Entry 7BSX (X-ray diffraction, 2.00 A resolution); this record covers chains A and E.

[Chain A (and E)]
Protein: Short chain dehydrogenase
From: Streptomyces lusitanus
Notes: chain E of this document is another copy of the same molecule, construct and numbering; everything in this record applies to it too
Reference sequence: S4TKM8 (S4TKM8_9ACTN); residues 1-311 here = UniProt positions 1-311
Chain sequence (331 residues; row label = number of the first residue in the row; numbers below 1 keep their minus sign (Met-19 is residue -19)):
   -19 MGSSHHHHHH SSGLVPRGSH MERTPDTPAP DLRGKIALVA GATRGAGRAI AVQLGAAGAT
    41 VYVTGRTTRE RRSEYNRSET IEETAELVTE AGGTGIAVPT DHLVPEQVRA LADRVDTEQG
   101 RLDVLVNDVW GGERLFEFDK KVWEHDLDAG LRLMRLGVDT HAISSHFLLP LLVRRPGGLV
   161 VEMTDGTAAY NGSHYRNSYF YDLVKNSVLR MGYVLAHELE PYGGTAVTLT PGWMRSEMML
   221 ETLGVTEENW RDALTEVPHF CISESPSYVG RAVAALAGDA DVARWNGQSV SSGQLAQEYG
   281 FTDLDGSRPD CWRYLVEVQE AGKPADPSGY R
Disordered / not traced: -19 to 6 (chain E: -19 to 8)
Sequence notes: expression tag (-19 to 0)
Small-molecule neighbours: NADP (NAP; NADP nicotinamide-adenine-dinucleotide phosphate): Gly21, Ala22, Thr23, Arg24, Gly25, Ala26, Gly27, Gly45, Arg46, Thr47, Ser53, Tyr55, Thr80, Asp81, His82, Leu83, Asp108, Val109, Trp110, Gly111, Gly112, Glu113, Leu136, Thr140, Met163, Thr164, Asp165, Tyr181, Lys185, Thr210, Pro211, Gly212, Trp213, Met214, Ser216, Met219, Trp292
Reported in the primary citation:
  - mutagenesis - D165A: decreased catalytic activity
  - binding site for NADP: Glu113, Asp165, Trp213
  - catalytic residues: Asp165 (from molecular simulation)
  - mutagenesis - D165A: decreased binding to 1 (from molecular simulation)
  - conformationally variable residues (order/disorder transition): Thr47 to Ser58, Asn107 to Asp119

[Interface between chain A and chain E]
Pairs across the interface - 75 pairs, chain A then chain E:
  Pro85(A) with Leu127(E), hydrophobic
  Lys121(A) with Glu198(E); Tyr202(E)
  Val122(A) with His146(E), hydrogen bond (backbone-side chain); Leu149(E), hydrophobic; Leu195(E), hydrophobic; Glu198(E), hydrogen bond (backbone-side chain)
  Trp123(A) with His146(E); Leu149(E), hydrophobic; Pro150(E), hydrophobic; Glu198(E); Tyr202(E), hydrophobic
  His125(A) with His146(E)
  Leu127(A) with Pro85(E), hydrophobic; His146(E); Phe147(E), hydrophobic
  Leu131(A) with Asp139(E)
  Met134(A) with Asp139(E)
  Asp139(A) with Leu131(E); Met134(E)
  His141(A) with Tyr179(E)
  Ala142(A) with Tyr179(E); Phe180(E), hydrophobic
  His146(A) with Val122(E), hydrogen bond (side chain-backbone); Trp123(E); His125(E), hydrogen bond (side chain-backbone); Leu127(E)
  Phe147(A) with Leu127(E), hydrophobic
  Leu149(A) with Val122(E), hydrophobic; Trp123(E), hydrophobic
  Pro150(A) with Trp123(E), hydrophobic
  Asn171(A) with Arg190(E), hydrogen bond (backbone-side chain)
  Gly172(A) with Tyr193(E)
  Ser173(A) with Tyr193(E), hydrogen bond (backbone-side chain)
  His174(A) with Arg190(E), hydrogen bond (backbone-side chain); Tyr193(E), hydrogen bond (backbone-side chain)
  Tyr175(A) with Val194(E), hydrophobic; His197(E); Glu198(E), hydrogen bond
  Tyr179(A) with Ala142(E); Met191(E), hydrogen bond; Val194(E), hydrophobic; Leu195(E), hydrophobic; Glu198(E)
  Phe180(A) with Ala142(E), hydrophobic
  Asp182(A) with Arg190(E), salt bridge; Val194(E)
  Leu183(A) with Arg190(E); Met191(E), hydrophobic
  Asn186(A) with Arg190(E)
  Ser187(A) with Ser187(E), hydrogen bond
  Arg190(A) with Asn171(E), hydrogen bond (side chain-backbone); His174(E), hydrogen bond (side chain-backbone); Asp182(E), salt bridge; Leu183(E); Asn186(E)
  Met191(A) with Tyr179(E); Leu183(E), hydrophobic
  Tyr193(A) with Gly172(E); Ser173(E), hydrogen bond (side chain-backbone); His174(E), hydrogen bond (side chain-backbone)
  Val194(A) with Tyr175(E), hydrophobic; Tyr179(E), hydrophobic; Asp182(E)
  Leu195(A) with Val122(E), hydrophobic; Tyr179(E), hydrophobic
  His197(A) with Tyr175(E)
  Glu198(A) with Lys121(E), hydrogen bond (backbone-side chain); Val122(E), hydrogen bond (side chain-backbone); Trp123(E); Tyr175(E), hydrogen bond; Tyr179(E)
  Pro201(A) with Lys121(E)
  Tyr202(A) with Lys121(E); Trp123(E), hydrophobic
Also at the interface, not in a pair above, chain A (42 interface residues in all): Lys120, Val138, Ile143, Ser145, Val153, Arg176, Leu199
Also at the interface, not in a pair above, chain E (41 interface residues in all): Lys120, Val138, His141, Ile143, Ser145, Val153, Arg176, Leu199

[In short]
The interface between chain A and chain E involves 42 residues on one side and 41 on the other; the contacts
include 18 hydrogen bonds and 2 salt bridges. Polar contacts include Asp182(A)-Arg190(E), Val122(A)-His146(E)
and Val122(A)-Glu198(E). Bound to chain A: NADP. From the paper: the catalytic residue Asp165(A); D165A of
chain A reduces catalytic activity.
Chain A and chain E are both Short chain dehydrogenase (Streptomyces lusitanus); the structure, SDR protein
NapW-NADP, was determined by X-ray diffraction together with 7BTM from the same study.
